PDB entry 8CQH | X-ray diffraction, 2.00 A resolution | chain A

[Chain A]
Protein: Genome polyprotein
Organism: Ntaya virus
UniProtKB: A0A0C4PNS1 (A0A0C4PNS1_9FLAV); residues 1-267 here correspond to UniProt positions 2523-2789 (UniProt number = residue number + 2522)
Chain sequence (268 residues; numbered 0 to 267; the number before each row is that of its first residue; numbering starts at 0):
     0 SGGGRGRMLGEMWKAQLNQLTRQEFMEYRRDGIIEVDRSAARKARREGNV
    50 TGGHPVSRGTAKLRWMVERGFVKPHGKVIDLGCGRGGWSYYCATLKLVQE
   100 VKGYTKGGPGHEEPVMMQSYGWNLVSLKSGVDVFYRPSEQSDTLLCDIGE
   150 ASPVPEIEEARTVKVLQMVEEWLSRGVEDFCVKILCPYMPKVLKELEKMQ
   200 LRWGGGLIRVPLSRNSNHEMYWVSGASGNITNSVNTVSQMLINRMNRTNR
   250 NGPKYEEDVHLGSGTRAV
Unresolved in the structure: 0-5, 266-267
Differences from the reference sequence: expression tag (0)
Small-molecule neighbours:
  - GTP (guanosine-5'-triphosphate): K13, L16, N17, Q18, L19, T20, R21, F24, R28, A150, S151, P152, E157, R213, S215
  - S-adenosylhomocysteine (SAH): S56, G58, T59, G81, C82, G83, R84, G85, G86, W87, T104, K105, H110, E111, V130, D131, V132, F133, D146, I147
From the paper describing this entry:
  - binding site for GTP: K13, L16, L19, R28, S151, P152, R213, S215
  - mutagenesis - V132A: decreased catalytic activity
  - binding site for S-adenosylhomocysteine: D131
  - mutagenesis - D131A, K182A: abolished catalytic activity

[Summary]
Chain A binds S-adenosylhomocysteine and GTP. From the paper: a binding site for GTP at K13, L16 and L19 among
others; D131A and K182A abolish catalytic activity.
Chain A is Genome polyprotein (Ntaya virus); the structure, Ntaya virus methyltransferase in complex with GTP
and SAH, was determined by X-ray diffraction together with 8QDJ and 7ZIU from the same study.
